PDB entry 3TKZ | X-ray diffraction, 1.80 A resolution | chains A and P of the 3 polymer chains in the assembly

Chain A:
Molecule: Tyrosine-protein phosphatase non-receptor type 11
Organism: Homo sapiens
Notes: EC 3.1.3.48; fragment: N-terminal SH2 domain
Reference sequence: Q06124 (PTN11_HUMAN); residues 1-106 here = UniProt positions 1-106
Chain sequence (109 residues; row label = number of the first residue in the row; numbers below 1 keep their minus sign (Gly-2 is residue -2)):
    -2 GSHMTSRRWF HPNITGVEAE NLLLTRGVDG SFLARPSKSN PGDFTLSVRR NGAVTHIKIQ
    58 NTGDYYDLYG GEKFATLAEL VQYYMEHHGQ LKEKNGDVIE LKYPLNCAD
Not modelled in the structure: -2 to 3, 104-106
Differences from the reference sequence: expression tag (-2 to 0)
UniProt features mapped onto this chain:
  - modified residue: Thr2 (N-acetylthreonine), Tyr62 (Phosphotyrosine), Tyr66 (Phosphotyrosine)
  - natural variant: Thr2 (T2I: In NS1), Thr42 (T42A: In NS1), Asn58 (N58K: In NS1), Thr59 (T59A: In NS1), Gly60 (G60A: In NS1; G60V: In myelodysplastic syndrome), Asp61 (D61G: In NS1; D61N: In NS1; D61V: In JMML; D61Y: In JMML), Tyr62 (Y62D: In NS1), Tyr63 (Y63C: In NS1), Glu69 (E69K: In JMML; E69Q: In NS1), Phe71 (F71K: In acute myeloid leukemia; F71L: In NS1), Ala72 (A72G: In NS1; A72S: In NS1; A72T: In JMML; A72V: In JMML), Thr73 (T73I: In NS1), 3 further natural variant entries in UniProt

Chain P:
Molecule: PROTEIN (RVIpYFVPLNR peptide)
Chain sequence (10 residues; row label = number of the first residue in the row):
     1 RVIYFVPLNR
Not modelled in the structure: 1, 9-10
Modified residues: Tyr4 (o-phosphotyrosine; PTR)

How chain A and chain P interact:
Residue-residue contacts (17):
  Glu17(A) with Val2(P)
  Arg32(A) with Tyr4(P)
  Ser34(A) with Tyr4(P)
  Lys35(A) with Tyr4(P)
  Ser36(A) with Tyr4(P)
  Thr42(A) with Tyr4(P)
  Thr52(A) with Ile3(P); Phe5(P)
  His53(A) with Val2(P); Ile3(P), hydrogen bond (backbone-backbone); Tyr4(P); Phe5(P), hydrogen bond (backbone-backbone)
  Ile54(A) with Phe5(P)
  Lys55(A) with Tyr4(P)
  Leu65(A) with Pro7(P)
  Tyr66(A) with Pro7(P)
  Glu90(A) with Phe5(P)
Interface residues without a listed pair, chain A (20 interface residues in all): Gly13, Val14, Pro33, Arg47, Val51, Lys91, Ile96
Interface residues without a listed pair, chain P (6 interface residues in all): Leu8

Summary:
Chain A and chain P form an interface of 20 and 6 residues respectively; the contacts include 2 hydrogen
bonds. Main-chain hydrogen bonds include His53(A)-Ile3(P) and His53(A)-Phe5(P).
Here chain A is Tyrosine-protein phosphatase non-receptor type 11 (Homo sapiens) and chain P is PROTEIN
(RVIpYFVPLNR peptide). Entry 3TKZ (Structure of the SHP-2 N-SH2 domain in a 1:2 complex with RVIpYFVPLNR
peptide) was determined by X-ray diffraction together with 3TL0 from the same study.
